Entry 9LWF (electron microscopy, 3.41 A resolution); this record covers chains N and R of the 20 polymer chains in the assembly.

Chain N:
Molecule: GATOR2 complex protein WDR59
From: Homo sapiens
UniProt: Q6PJI9 (WDR59_HUMAN); residues 1-974 here = UniProt positions 1-974
Sequence (974 residues; row label = number of the first residue in the row):
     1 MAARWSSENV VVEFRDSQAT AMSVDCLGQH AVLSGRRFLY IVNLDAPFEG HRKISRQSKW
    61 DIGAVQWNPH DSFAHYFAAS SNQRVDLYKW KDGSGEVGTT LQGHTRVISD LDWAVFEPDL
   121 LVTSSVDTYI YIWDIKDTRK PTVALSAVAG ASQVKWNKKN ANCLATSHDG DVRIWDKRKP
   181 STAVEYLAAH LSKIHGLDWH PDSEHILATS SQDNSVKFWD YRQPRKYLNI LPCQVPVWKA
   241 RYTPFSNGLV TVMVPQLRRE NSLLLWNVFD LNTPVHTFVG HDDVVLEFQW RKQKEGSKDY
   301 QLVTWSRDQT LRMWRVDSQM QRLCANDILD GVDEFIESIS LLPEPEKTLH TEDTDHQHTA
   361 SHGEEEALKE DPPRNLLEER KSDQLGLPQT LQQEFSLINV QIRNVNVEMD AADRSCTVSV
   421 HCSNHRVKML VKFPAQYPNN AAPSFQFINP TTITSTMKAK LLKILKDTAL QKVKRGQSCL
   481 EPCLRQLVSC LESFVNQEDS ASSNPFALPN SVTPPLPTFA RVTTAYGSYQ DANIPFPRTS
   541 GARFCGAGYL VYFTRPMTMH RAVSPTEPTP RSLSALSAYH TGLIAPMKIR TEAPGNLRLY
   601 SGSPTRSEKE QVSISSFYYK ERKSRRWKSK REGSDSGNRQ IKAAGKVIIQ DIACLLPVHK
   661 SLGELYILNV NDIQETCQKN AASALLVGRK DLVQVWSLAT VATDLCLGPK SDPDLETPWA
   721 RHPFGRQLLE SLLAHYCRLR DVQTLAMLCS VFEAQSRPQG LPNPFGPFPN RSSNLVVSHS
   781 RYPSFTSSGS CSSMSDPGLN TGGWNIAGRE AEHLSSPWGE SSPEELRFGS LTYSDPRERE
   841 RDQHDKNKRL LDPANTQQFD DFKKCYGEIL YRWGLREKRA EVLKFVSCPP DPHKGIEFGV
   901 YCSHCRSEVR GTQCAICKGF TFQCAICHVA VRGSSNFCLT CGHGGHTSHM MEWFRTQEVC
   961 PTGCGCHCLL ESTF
Not modelled in the structure: 1-532, 556-644, 754-837, 890-894
Bound ions: Zn2+ site 1: Cys902, Cys905, Cys914, Cys917; Zn2+ site 2: Cys924, Cys927, His946, His949; Zn2+ site 3: Cys938, Cys941, Cys966, Cys968; Zn2+ site 4: Cys941, His943, Cys960, Cys964
Swiss-Prot annotation at these positions:
  - zinc finger: Tyr901 to Phe920 (C4-type), Thr921 to Thr973 (RING-type)
  - binding site (Zn(2+)): Cys902, Cys905, Cys914, Cys917, Cys927, Cys938, His943, His946, His949, Cys960, Cys964, Cys966, Cys968
  - modified residue (Phosphoserine): Ser564, Ser821, Ser822, Ser830
  - mutagenesis: Leu698 (L698E: Abolished interaction with WDR24 and assembly of the GATOR2 complex; when associated with 728-E--E-732), Leu728 to Leu732 (Abolished interaction with WDR24 and assembly of the GATOR2 complex; when associated with E-698), Cys924 to Cys927 (Impaired amino-acid-mediated mTORC1 activation)

Chain R:
Molecule: Isoform 3 of Protein SEC13 homolog
From: Homo sapiens
UniProt: P55735 (SEC13_HUMAN), isoform P55735-3; numbering as in UniProt (aligned over 1-368)
Sequence (368 residues; numbered 1 to 368; the number before each row is that of its first residue):
     1 MREPVLTWCV PLELLCSHPL PLSAFLKSQV KLYTYRACAG KDEMGKMVSV INTVDTSHED
    61 MIHDAQMDYY GTRLATCSSD RSVKIFDVRN GGQILIADLR GHEGPVWQVA WAHPMYGNIL
   121 ASCSYDRKVI IWREENGTWE KSHEHAGHDS SVNSVCWAPH DYGLILACGS SDGAISLLTY
   181 TGEGQWEVKK INNAHTIGCN AVSWAPAVVP GSLIDHPSGQ KPNYIKRFAS GGCDNLIKLW
   241 KEEEDGQWKE EQKLEAHSDW VRDVAWAPSI GLPTSTIASC SQDGRVFIWT CDDASSNTWS
   301 PKLLHKFNDV VWHVSWSITA NILAVSGGDN KVTLWKESVD GQWVCISDVN KGQGSVSASV
   361 TEGQQNEQ
Not modelled in the structure: 1-50, 210-222, 348-368

Chain N / chain R interface:
Pairs across the interface (57; chain N residue first):
  Asn533(N) - Ser171(R)
  Asn533(N) - Ile197(R)
  Pro535(N) - Arg262(R)
  Phe536(N) - Arg262(R)  hydrogen bond (backbone-side chain)
  Arg538(N) - His63(R)
  Arg538(N) - Arg262(R)
  Arg538(N) - Trp312(R)
  Arg538(N) - His313(R)  hydrogen bond
  Thr539(N) - Trp312(R)
  Ser540(N) - Trp312(R)
  Ser540(N) - Ser326(R)
  Gly541(N) - Ser326(R)
  Ala542(N) - His313(R)
  Ala542(N) - Ser315(R)
  Arg543(N) - Asp64(R)  salt bridge
  Arg543(N) - Ala65(R)
  Arg543(N) - His313(R)  hydrogen bond
  Arg543(N) - Ser315(R)
  Phe544(N) - Ser315(R)  hydrogen bond (backbone-side chain)
  Phe544(N) - Trp316(R)
  Phe544(N) - Ser317(R)
  Cys545(N) - Met67(R)  hydrophobic
  Gly546(N) - Tyr69(R)
  Val551(N) - Ala65(R)
  Phe553(N) - His63(R)
  Phe553(N) - Asp64(R)
  Phe553(N) - Ala65(R)
  Thr554(N) - Asn330(R)
  Arg555(N) - Asn330(R)  hydrogen bond (backbone-side chain)
  Lys646(N) - Val54(R)
  Val647(N) - Thr53(R)
  Val647(N) - Val54(R)  hydrogen bond (backbone-backbone)
  Ile648(N) - Asn52(R)
  Ile649(N) - Ile51(R)
  Ile649(N) - Asn52(R)  hydrogen bond (backbone-backbone)
  Ile649(N) - Met67(R)  hydrophobic
  Leu655(N) - Asn321(R)
  Leu655(N) - Ile322(R)
  Leu656(N) - Ile318(R)  hydrophobic
  Pro657(N) - Thr319(R)
  Pro657(N) - Asn321(R)
  Cys737(N) - Leu272(R)  hydrophobic
  Arg740(N) - Leu272(R)
  Arg740(N) - Thr319(R)
  Arg740(N) - Ala320(R)  hydrogen bond (side chain-backbone)
  Val742(N) - Ile270(R)  hydrophobic
  Gln858(N) - Gly271(R)
  Asp861(N) - Ile270(R)
  Phe862(N) - Ile270(R)
  Cys865(N) - Ser269(R)  hydrogen bond (side chain-backbone)
  Cys865(N) - Ile270(R)
  Ile869(N) - Ile318(R)  hydrophobic
  Tyr871(N) - Tyr70(R)  hydrogen bond
  Tyr871(N) - His113(R)
  Arg872(N) - Tyr69(R)  hydrogen bond
  Arg872(N) - Tyr70(R)
  Arg872(N) - Ile318(R)
Also at the interface, not in a pair above, chain N (38 interface residues in all): Pro537, Ala547, Leu550, Tyr552, Gln650
Also at the interface, not in a pair above, chain R (41 interface residues in all): Ile62, Gln66, Asp68, Leu74, Val88, Trp107, Gln108, Ala324, Gly327, Val332, Leu334

Summary:
Chain N and chain R form an interface of 38 and 41 residues respectively; the contacts include 11 hydrogen
bonds and 1 salt bridge. Polar contacts include Arg543(N)-Asp64(R), Phe536(N)-Arg262(R) and
Arg538(N)-His313(R). Curated annotation (UniProt) lists 13 Zn2+-binding residues and 10 mutagenesis sites on
chain N.
Chain N is GATOR2 complex protein WDR59 and chain R is Isoform 3 of Protein SEC13 homolog, both from Homo
sapiens; the structure, Cryo-EM structure of dual sensor bound GATOR2 complex, was determined by electron
microscopy (same publication as 9LVJ and 9LVK).
